5GT3 - chains D and J of the 10 polymer chains in the assembly; structure by X-ray diffraction, 2.91 A resolution.

[Chain D]
Molecule: Histone H2B type 1-A
From: Homo sapiens
Reference sequence: Q96A08 (H2B1A_HUMAN); residues 0-125 here correspond to UniProt positions 2-127 (UniProt number = residue number + 2)
Chain sequence (126 residues; numbered 0 to 125; the number before each row is that of its first residue; numbering starts at 0):
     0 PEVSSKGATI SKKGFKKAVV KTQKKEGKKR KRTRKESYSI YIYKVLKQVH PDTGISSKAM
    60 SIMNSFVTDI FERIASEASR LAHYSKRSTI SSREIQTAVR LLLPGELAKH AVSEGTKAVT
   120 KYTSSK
Unresolved in the structure: 0-30
Metal / ion sites: Mn2+: Val48 (shared with 1 residue of chain E)
Swiss-Prot annotation at these positions:
  - modified residue: Pro0 (N-acetylproline), Lys5 (N6-acetyllysine), Lys11 (N6-acetyllysine), Lys12 (N6-acetyllysine), Lys15 (N6-acetyllysine), Lys16 (N6-acetyllysine), Lys20 (N6-acetyllysine), Lys23 (N6-acetyllysine), Lys34 (N6-crotonyllysine), Ser36 (Phosphoserine), Lys43 (N6-lactoyllysine), Lys46 (N6-methyllysine), Lys57 (N6,N6-dimethyllysine), Arg79 (Dimethylated arginine), Ser84 (Phosphoserine), Lys85 (N6,N6,N6-trimethyllysine), Arg86 (Omega-N-methylarginine), Arg92 (Omega-N-methylarginine), Lys108 (N6-lactoyllysine), Thr115 (Phosphothreonine) and 2 more in UniProt
  - cross-link (Glycyl lysine isopeptide (Lys-Gly)): Lys5 (interchain with G-Cter in SUMO2), Lys20 (interchain with G-Cter in SUMO2), Lys34 (interchain with G-Cter in ubiquitin), Lys120 (interchain with G-Cter in ubiquitin)

[Chain J]
Molecule: 146-nt DNA strand
From: Homo sapiens
Sequence (146 nucleotides; row label = number of the first residue in the row):
   147 ATCAATATCC ACCTGCAGAT TCTACCAAAA GTGTATTTGG AAACTGCTCC ATCAAAAGGC
   207 ATGTTCAGCT GAATTCAGCT GAACATGCCT TTTGATGGAG CAGTTTCCAA ATACACTTTT
   267 GGTAGAATCT GCAGGTGGAT ATTGAT
Metal / ion sites: Mn2+ site 1 near DG217 (its only coordinating residue here); Mn2+ site 2 near DG267 (its only coordinating residue here); Mn2+ site 3 near DG280 (its only coordinating residue here)

[How chain D and chain J interact]
Residue-residue contacts - 11 pairs, chain D then chain J:
  Arg31(D) with DG192(J), phosphate contact; DC193(J), salt bridge to the phosphate
  Thr32(D) with DA270(J), phosphate contact
  Arg33(D) with DT269(J), sugar contact; DA270(J), phosphate contact
  Lys34(D) with DT269(J), phosphate contact; DA270(J), hydrogen bond to the phosphate
  Glu35(D) with DT269(J), phosphate contact
  Ser36(D) with DT269(J), hydrogen bond to the phosphate
  Ile39(D) with DG268(J), phosphate contact
  Tyr40(D) with DG268(J), hydrogen bond to the phosphate
Also at the interface, not in a pair above, chain D (9 interface residues in all): Lys85
Also at the interface, not in a pair above, chain J (6 interface residues in all): DT250

[Overview]
Chain D and chain J form an interface of 9 and 6 residues respectively, with 3 hydrogen bonds and 1 salt
bridge. Among the polar pairs are Lys34(D)-DA270(J), Ser36(D)-DT269(J) and Tyr40(D)-DG268(J).
Chain D is Histone H2B type 1-A and chain J is a 146-nt DNA strand, both from Homo sapiens; the structure,
Crystal structure of nucleosome particle in the presence of human testis-specific histone variant, hTh2b, was
determined by X-ray diffraction together with 5GSU and 5GT0 from the same study.
